8CVI - chains S and J of the 33 polymer chains in the assembly; structure by electron microscopy, 3.40 A resolution.

[Chain S (and J)]
Name: Flagellin
Source organism: Escherichia coli
Notes: chain J of this document is another copy of the same molecule, construct and numbering; everything in this record applies to it too
UniProtKB: B7USU2 (FLIC_ECO27); residue numbers follow UniProt; this construct covers 1-548
Amino-acid sequence (548 residues; row label = number of the first residue in the row):
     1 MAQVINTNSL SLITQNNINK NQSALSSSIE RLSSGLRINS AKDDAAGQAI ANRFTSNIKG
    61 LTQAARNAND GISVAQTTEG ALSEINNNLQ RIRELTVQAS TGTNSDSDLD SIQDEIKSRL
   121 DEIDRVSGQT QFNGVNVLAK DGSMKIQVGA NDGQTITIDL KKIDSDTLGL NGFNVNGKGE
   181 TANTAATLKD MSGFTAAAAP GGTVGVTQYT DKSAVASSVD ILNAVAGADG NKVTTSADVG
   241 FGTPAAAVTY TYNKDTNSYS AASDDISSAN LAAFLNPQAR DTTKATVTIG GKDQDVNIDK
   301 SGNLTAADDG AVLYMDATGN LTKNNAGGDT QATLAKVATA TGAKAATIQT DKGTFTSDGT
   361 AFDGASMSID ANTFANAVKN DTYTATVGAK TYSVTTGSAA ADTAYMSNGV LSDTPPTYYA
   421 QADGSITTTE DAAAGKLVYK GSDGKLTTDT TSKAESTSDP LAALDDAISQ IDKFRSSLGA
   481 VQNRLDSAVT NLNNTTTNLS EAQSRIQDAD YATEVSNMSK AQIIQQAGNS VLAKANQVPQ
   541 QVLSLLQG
Unresolved in the structure: 1, 178-454, 548

[How chain S and chain J interact]
Pairs across the interface (7; chain S residue first):
  Asp-44(S) with Gln-98(J)
  Ala-46(S) with Ser-111(J)
  Ile-50(S) with Asn-104(J); Asp-108(J)
  Arg-53(S) with Ser-105(J); Ser-107(J), hydrogen bond; Asp-108(J), salt bridge
Interface residues without a listed pair, chain S (6 interface residues in all): Asp-43, Ala-49
Interface residues without a listed pair, chain J (8 interface residues in all): Arg-91, Ile-112

[In short]
The interface between chain S and chain J involves 6 residues on one side and 8 on the other; the contacts
include 1 hydrogen bond and 1 salt bridge. Among the polar pairs are Arg-53(S)/Asp-108(J) and
Arg-53(S)/Ser-107(J).
Both chains are Flagellin (Escherichia coli). Entry 8CVI (Cryo-EM structure of the supercoiled EPEC H6
flagellar filament core Curly I waveform) was determined by electron microscopy together with 8CWM, 8CXM and
8CYE from the same study.
